PDB entry 7TRA | electron microscopy, 3.30 A resolution | chains R and N of the 19 polymer chains in the assembly

# Chain R
Molecule: crRNA
Source organism: Escherichia coli
Sequence (44 nucleotides; row label = number of the first residue in the row):
     1 AUUGAAAGAGUGCUUCCCCAAACCCUUAACUGGUUGUAACAGUU

# Chain N
Molecule: Cas7a
Source organism: Pyrococcus furiosus DSM 3638
UniProt: Q8U333 (Q8U333_PYRFU); numbering as in UniProt (aligned over 1-336)
Chain sequence (336 residues; row label = number of the first residue in the row):
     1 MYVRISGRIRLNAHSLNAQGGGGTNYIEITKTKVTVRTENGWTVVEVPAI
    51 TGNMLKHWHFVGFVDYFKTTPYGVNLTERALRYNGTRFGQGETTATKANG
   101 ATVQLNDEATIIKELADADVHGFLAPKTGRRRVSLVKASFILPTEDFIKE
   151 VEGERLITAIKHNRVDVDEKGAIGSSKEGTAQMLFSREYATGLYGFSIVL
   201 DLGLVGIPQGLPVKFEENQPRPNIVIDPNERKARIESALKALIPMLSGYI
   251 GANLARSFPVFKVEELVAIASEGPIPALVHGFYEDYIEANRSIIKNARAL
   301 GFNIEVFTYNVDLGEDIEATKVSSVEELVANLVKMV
Not modelled in the structure: 18-29, 153-191, 248-258

# How chain R and chain N interact
Residue-residue contacts - 24 pairs, chain R then chain N:
  A38(R) with Val133(N), base contact
  A41(R) with Leu124(N), base contact; Arg131(N), hydrogen bond to the sugar; Arg132(N), phosphate contact; Val133(N), phosphate contact; Ser134(N), phosphate contact
  G42(R) with Arg87(N), hydrogen bond to the phosphate; His121(N), phosphate contact; Gly122(N), sugar contact; Phe123(N), sugar contact; Leu124(N), base contact; Arg132(N), sugar contact; Val133(N), phosphate contact; Ser134(N), hydrogen bond to the phosphate
  U43(R) with Asn53(N), phosphate contact; Lys56(N), phosphate contact; Gly85(N), sugar contact; Arg87(N), salt bridge to the phosphate
  U44(R) with Asn17(N), base contact; Thr51(N), base contact; Asn53(N), base contact; Met54(N), base contact; His57(N), salt bridge to the phosphate; Gly85(N), phosphate contact
Interface residues without a listed pair, chain R (6 interface residues in all): C40
Interface residues without a listed pair, chain N (18 interface residues in all): Thr86, Phe88

# Overview
Chain R and chain N form an interface of 6 and 18 residues respectively, with 3 hydrogen bonds and 2 salt
bridges. Polar pairs include A41(R)-Arg131(N), G42(R)-Arg87(N) and G42(R)-Ser134(N).
Here chain R is crRNA (Escherichia coli) and chain N is Cas7a (Pyrococcus furiosus DSM 3638). Entry 7TRA
(Cascade complex from type I-A CRISPR-Cas system) was determined by electron microscopy together with 7TR6,
7TR8 and 7TR9 from the same study.
